4TTL - chain A; structure by X-ray diffraction, 1.70 A resolution.

== Chain A ==
Name: Alpha-conotoxin Vc1A
UniProt: P69747 (CA1A_CONVC); residues 1-17 here correspond to UniProt positions 50-66 (UniProt number = residue number + 49)
Chain sequence (22 residues; numbered 1 to 22; the number before each row is that of its first residue):
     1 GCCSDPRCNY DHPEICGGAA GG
Differences from the reference sequence: insertion (18-22)
Disulfide bonds: C2-C8, C3-C16
Covalently attached groups: covalent link G1-G22
UniProt features mapped onto this chain:
  - region: S4 to P6 (Ser-Xaa-Pro motif, crucial for potent interaction with nAChR), D5 to R7 (Key region for inhibition of alpha-9-alpha-10/CHRNA9-CHRNA10 nAChR), D11 to I15 (Key region for inhibition of alpha-9-alpha-10/CHRNA9-CHRNA10 nAChR)
  - modified residue: P6 (4-hydroxyproline), E14 (4-carboxyglutamate), C16 (Cysteine amide)

== Summary ==
Chain A is Alpha-conotoxin Vc1A; the structure, Racemic structure of cyclic Vc1.1 (cVc1.1-1), was determined
by X-ray diffraction (same publication as 4TTK, 4TTM, 4TTN and 4TTO).
